Entry 7SCF (X-ray diffraction, 2.67 A resolution); this record covers chain A.

Chain A:
Name: Histidine N-alpha-methyltransferase
Source organism: Mycobacterium tuberculosis
Notes: EC 2.1.1.44
UniProt: A0A045KE74 (A0A045KE74_MYCTX); residues 3-321 here = UniProt positions 3-321
Amino-acid sequence (321 residues; numbered 1 to 321; the number before each row is that of its first residue):
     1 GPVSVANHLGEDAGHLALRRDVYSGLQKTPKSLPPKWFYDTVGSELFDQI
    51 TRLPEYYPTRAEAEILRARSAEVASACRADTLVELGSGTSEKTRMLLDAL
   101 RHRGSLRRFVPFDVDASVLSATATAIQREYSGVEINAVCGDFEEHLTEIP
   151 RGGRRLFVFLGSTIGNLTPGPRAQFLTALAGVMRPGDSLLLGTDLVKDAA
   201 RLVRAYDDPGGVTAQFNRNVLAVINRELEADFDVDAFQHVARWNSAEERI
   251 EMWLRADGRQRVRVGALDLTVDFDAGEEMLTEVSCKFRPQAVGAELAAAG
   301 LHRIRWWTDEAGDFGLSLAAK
Construct notes: expression tag (1-2)
Small-molecule neighbours: HD2 (8YI; (2S)-3-(1H-imidazol-5-yl)-2-(1H-pyrrol-1-yl)propanoic acid): Tyr39, Phe47, Ile50, Tyr56, Gly161, Ser162, Thr163, Asn166, Tyr206, Thr213, Phe216, Met252, Glu282, Ser284
What the authors report for this chain:
  - binding site for HD2: Tyr56, Thr163, Asn166, Ala205, Tyr206, Thr213, Ser284

Overview:
Ligands of chain A: HD2. From the paper: a binding site for HD2 at Tyr56, Thr163 and Asn166 among others.
Chain A is Histidine N-alpha-methyltransferase (Mycobacterium tuberculosis); the structure, M. tb EgtD in
complex with HD2, was determined by X-ray diffraction (same publication as 7SEW, 7SEX, 7SEY, 7SF4 and 7SF5).
